PDB entry 6D03 | electron microscopy, 3.68 A resolution | chains B and E of the 5 polymer chains in the assembly

== Chain B ==
Protein: Transferrin receptor protein 1
Organism: Homo sapiens
Reference sequence: P02786 (TFR1_HUMAN); residue numbers follow UniProt; this construct covers 121-760
Chain sequence (659 residues; each row starts with the number of its first residue):
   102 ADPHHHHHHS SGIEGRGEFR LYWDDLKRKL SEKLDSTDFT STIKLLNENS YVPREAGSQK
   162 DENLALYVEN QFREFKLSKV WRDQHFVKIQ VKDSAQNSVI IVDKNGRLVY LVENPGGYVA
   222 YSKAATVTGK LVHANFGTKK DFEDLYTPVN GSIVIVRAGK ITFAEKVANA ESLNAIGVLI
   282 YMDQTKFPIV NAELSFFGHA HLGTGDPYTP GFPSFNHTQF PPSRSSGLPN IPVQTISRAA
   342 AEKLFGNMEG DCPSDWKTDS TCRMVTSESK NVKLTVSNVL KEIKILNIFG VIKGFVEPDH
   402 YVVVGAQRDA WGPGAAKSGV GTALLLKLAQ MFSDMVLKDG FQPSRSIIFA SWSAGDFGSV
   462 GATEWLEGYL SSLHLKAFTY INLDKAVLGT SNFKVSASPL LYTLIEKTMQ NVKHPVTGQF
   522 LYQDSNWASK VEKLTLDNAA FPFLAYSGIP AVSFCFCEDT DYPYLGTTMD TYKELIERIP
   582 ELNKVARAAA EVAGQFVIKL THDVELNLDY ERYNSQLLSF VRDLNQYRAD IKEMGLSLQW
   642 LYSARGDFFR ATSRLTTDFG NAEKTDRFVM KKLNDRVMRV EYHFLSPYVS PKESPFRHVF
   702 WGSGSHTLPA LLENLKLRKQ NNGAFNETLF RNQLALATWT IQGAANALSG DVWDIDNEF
Unresolved in the structure: 102-119
Differences from the reference sequence: expression tag (102-120); variant Ser142 (Gly in P02786)
Swiss-Prot annotation at these positions:
  - motif: Arg646 to Asp648 (Cell attachment site)
  - glycosylation (N-linked (GlcNAc...) asparagine): Asn251, Asn317, Asn727
Disulfides: Cys353-Cys363, Cys556-Cys558
Covalently attached groups: N-acetylglucosamine (NAG) linked to Asn251, Asn317, Asn727
Ion coordination: Ca2+: Thr310, Phe313, Glu465, Glu468
Reported in the primary citation:
  - mutagenesis - G217DEL: abolished binding to PvRBP2b
  - mutagenesis - G217DEL: unchanged binding to Tf
  - mutagenesis - G217DEL: abolished binding to Reticulocyte binding protein 2, putative (chain E)
  - mutagenesis - G217DEL: unchanged binding to Serotransferrin

== Chain E ==
Protein: Reticulocyte binding protein 2, putative
Organism: Plasmodium vivax
Reference sequence: A5K736 (A5K736_PLAVS); residues 156-969 here correspond to UniProt positions 2-815 (UniProt number = residue number - 154)
Chain sequence (820 residues; row label = number of the first residue in the row):
   150 GAMGSMHIPI QPSPESTQST NTTDNIDYFD ISDESNYYLI SQLRPHFSNI YFFDEFKRYA
   210 SYHTEIKRYE DIHKTKVNSL LNEASRAIGI CNRAKNTVKG LINILENPQK FKTQRESYDV
   270 KLRQYEEKKE AFRGCLLNKN RKNLDQIKKI NNEIRDLLEK LKCSQDCQTN VYFDMIKIYL
   330 VDFKKMPYEN YDTFIKQYKN SYLSGVDMIR KIEKQIDNPV TINAIKFTQK EMGYIIDRFE
   390 YHLQKVKHSI DQVTALSDGV KPKQVTKNRL KEYYFNIGNY YSIFKFGKDS LNMLNKALIH
   450 KEKIVHNLLG ELFGHLEERI SKLIDSEYFI TESNNIISQS EETLKLAEDV YDKNTKLIED
   510 LTLYPHLEIN EFKKDYDNNV EDLRESIIYI QSYVSSIKSA YRYNVLEKDS VESKQKNIPA
   570 NSNAQKKVDE LLSIIDSISY SNFSVAENFQ KMKDYYKEIE KLKIKILQLI EAIKKYQQHV
   630 EELINKEKAV AILKEDINKI IEYIKGIIEK LKQLISANKD FDKIFQQVEQ LINEALFNKD
   690 QFEHNKNDLH TKMKEIMHTF HERDLQQFLD NMSKFLKDQE ASYQNADSKE KLDQLLTTVK
   750 AKQDELKEMK CDDIPDIIDN LKKESQNVLN LKDEVINKQF ENMRTEMSSS LDQMTKEYNA
   810 LKSSIEEYEA EKKGIENHKQ NIIKRKNTFI VAEHENDEDV PEGKNTYNEF ISNKDTILQK
   870 ESAISNQMNT LEEKKRNRKT TLQTYGDAIQ KLETYTEKKD EETKVLLDKF NTEVENFKLD
   930 EDEKSFNDAK SIVSNTINEV ENENKNIDSI KKVNIAMKRS
Unresolved in the structure: 150-167, 634-969
Differences from the reference sequence: expression tag (150-155); variant Ser168 (Ile14 in A5K736)
Disulfides: Cys240-Cys284, Cys312-Cys316

== How chain B and chain E interact ==
Contacting residue pairs (34; chain B residue first):
  Ser142(B) - Asp356(E)  hydrogen bond
  Lys145(B) - Lys360(E)
  Asn148(B) - Tyr589(E)
  Glu149(B) - Arg359(E)  salt bridge
  Glu149(B) - Lys360(E)
  Val153(B) - Phe592(E)  hydrophobic
  Pro154(B) - Phe592(E)
  Arg208(B) - Asn527(E)  hydrogen bond
  Leu209(B) - Asp531(E)
  Leu209(B) - Glu534(E)
  Leu209(B) - Tyr538(E)
  Tyr211(B) - Tyr538(E)  hydrophobic
  Tyr211(B) - Ser541(E)  hydrogen bond
  Tyr211(B) - Tyr542(E)  hydrophobic
  Leu212(B) - Tyr542(E)
  Leu212(B) - Glu607(E)
  Val213(B) - Tyr604(E)  hydrogen bond (backbone-side chain)
  Glu214(B) - Lys600(E)  salt bridge
  Asn215(B) - Asp603(E)  hydrogen bond
  Val291(B) - Tyr552(E)
  Asn292(B) - Tyr552(E)
  Asn292(B) - Ser593(E)
  Ala293(B) - Tyr552(E)
  Glu294(B) - Lys600(E)  salt bridge
  Ser296(B) - Glu596(E)  hydrogen bond
  Lys344(B) - Ser545(E)  hydrogen bond
  Lys344(B) - Tyr604(E)  hydrogen bond
  Pro414(B) - Phe592(E)  hydrophobic
  Thr569(B) - Glu596(E)
  Thr572(B) - Tyr589(E)  hydrogen bond (side chain-backbone)
  Tyr573(B) - Tyr589(E)  hydrophobic
  Lys574(B) - Glu556(E)  salt bridge
  Lys574(B) - Ser586(E)
  Lys574(B) - Tyr589(E)
Other interface residues (no listed pair), chain B (30 interface residues in all): Asn150, Asn206, Leu295, Lys371, Trp412, Met570
Other interface residues (no listed pair), chain E (27 interface residues in all): Glu530, Lys563, Ser588, Ser590, Asn597, Lys614

== In short ==
30 residues of chain B face 27 of chain E across their interface, with 9 hydrogen bonds and 4 salt bridges.
Polar contacts include Glu149(B)-Arg359(E), Glu214(B)-Lys600(E) and Glu294(B)-Lys600(E). From the paper:
G217DEL of chain B abolishes binding to PvRBP2b; G217DEL of chain B abolishes binding to Reticulocyte binding
protein 2, putative (chain E).
Chain B is Transferrin receptor protein 1 (Homo sapiens) and chain E is Reticulocyte binding protein 2,
putative (Plasmodium vivax); the structure, Cryo-EM structure of a Plasmodium vivax invasion complex essential
for entry into human reticulocytes; one molecule ..., was determined by electron microscopy (same publication
as 6BPA, 6BPB, 6BPC, 6BPD, 6D04 and 6D05).
